PDB entry 8D0Y | X-ray diffraction, 4.70 A resolution (low resolution: residue-level contacts below are approximate; hydrogen-bond / salt-bridge calls are withheld) | chains G and B of the 6 polymer chains in the assembly

[Chain G]
Protein: BG505SOSIPv8 gp120
Organism: Human immunodeficiency virus 1
Chain sequence (455 residues; row label = number of the first residue in the row; note: 22 numbers in that range are skipped by the numbering (no residue carries them; nothing is unmodelled there)):
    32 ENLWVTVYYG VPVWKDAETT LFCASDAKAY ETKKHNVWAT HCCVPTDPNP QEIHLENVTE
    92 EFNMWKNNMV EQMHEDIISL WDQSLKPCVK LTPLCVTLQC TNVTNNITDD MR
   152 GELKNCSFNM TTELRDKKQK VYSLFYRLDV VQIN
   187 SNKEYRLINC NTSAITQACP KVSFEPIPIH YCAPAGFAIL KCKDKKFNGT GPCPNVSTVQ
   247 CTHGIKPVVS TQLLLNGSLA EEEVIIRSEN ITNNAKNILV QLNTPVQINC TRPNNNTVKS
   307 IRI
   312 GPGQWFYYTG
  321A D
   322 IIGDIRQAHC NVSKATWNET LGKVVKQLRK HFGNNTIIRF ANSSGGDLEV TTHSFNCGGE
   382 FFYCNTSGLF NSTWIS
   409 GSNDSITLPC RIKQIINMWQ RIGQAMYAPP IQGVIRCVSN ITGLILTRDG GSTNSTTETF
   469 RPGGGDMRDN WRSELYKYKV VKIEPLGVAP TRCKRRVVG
Cystine bridges: Cys54-Cys74, Cys119-Cys205, Cys126-Cys196, Cys131-Cys157, Cys218-Cys247, Cys228-Cys239, Cys296-Cys331, Cys378-Cys445, Cys385-Cys418
Covalent attachments: glycan linked to Asn88; N-acetylglucosamine (NAG) linked to Asn234, Asn241, Asn262, Asn276, Asn295, Asn301, Asn332, Asn355, Asn363, Asn386, Asn392, Asn448
Small-molecule neighbours: N-acetylglucosamine (NAG; 2-acetamido-2-deoxy-beta-D-glucopyranose): Gln130, Ser158, Asn160, Lys171
From the paper describing this entry:
  - post-translational modification sites: Asn197, Asn276, Asn386
  - mutagenesis - E275K: increased binding to gl-VRC01

[Chain B]
Protein: BG505SOSIPv8 gp41
Organism: Human immunodeficiency virus 1
Chain sequence (146 residues; row label = number of the first residue in the row):
   518 VFLGFLGAAG STMGAASMTL TVQARNLLSG IVQQQSNLLR APECQQHLLK DTHWGIKQLQ
   578 ARVLAVEHYL RDQQLLGIWG CSGKLICCTN VPWNSSWSNR NLSEIWDNMT WLQWDKEISN
   638 YTQIIYGLLE ESQNQQEKNE QDLLAL
Cystine bridges: Cys598-Cys604
Covalent attachments: N-acetylglucosamine (NAG) linked to Asn611

[Interface between chain G and chain B]
Pairs across the interface (106):
  Leu34(G) - Pro609(B)
  Leu34(G) - Trp610(B)
  Trp35(G) - Thr606(B)
  Trp35(G) - Asn607(B)
  Trp35(G) - Val608(B)
  Trp35(G) - Pro609(B)
  Val36(G) - Thr606(B)
  Val36(G) - Val608(B)
  Val36(G) - Trp610(B)
  Thr37(G) - Cys604(B)
  Thr37(G) - Cys605(B)
  Val38(G) - Trp596(B)
  Val38(G) - Leu602(B)
  Val38(G) - Ile603(B)
  Val38(G) - Cys604(B)
  Val38(G) - Leu646(B)
  Tyr39(G) - Leu537(B)
  Tyr39(G) - Leu602(B)
  Tyr39(G) - Ile603(B)
  Tyr39(G) - Trp623(B)
  Tyr39(G) - Trp628(B)
  Tyr40(G) - Leu537(B)
  Tyr40(G) - Leu544(B)
  Tyr40(G) - Tyr586(B)
  Tyr40(G) - Asp589(B)
  Tyr40(G) - Gln590(B)
  Tyr40(G) - Leu593(B)
  Tyr40(G) - Leu602(B)
  Gly41(G) - Leu537(B)
  Gly41(G) - Gln540(B)
  Val42(G) - Leu537(B)
  Val42(G) - Trp628(B)
  Pro43(G) - Ala526(B)
  Pro43(G) - Ala533(B)
  Pro43(G) - Gln540(B)
  Pro43(G) - Leu629(B)
  Val44(G) - Trp628(B)
  Val44(G) - Leu629(B)
  Val44(G) - Asp632(B)
  Trp45(G) - Leu523(B)
  Trp45(G) - Ala526(B)
  Trp45(G) - Leu629(B)
  Lys46(G) - Asp632(B)
  Thr51(G) - Lys574(B)
  Thr51(G) - Ala578(B)
  Phe53(G) - Gln551(B)
  Phe53(G) - Gln575(B)
  Cys54(G) - Gln575(B)
  His72(G) - Glu560(B)
  Cys73(G) - Glu560(B)
  Cys73(G) - Cys561(B)
  Cys73(G) - His564(B)
  Cys73(G) - Leu565(B)
  Cys74(G) - Glu560(B)
  Val75(G) - Arg557(B)
  Pro76(G) - Leu556(B)
  Pro76(G) - Glu560(B)
  Asp78(G) - Gln550(B)
  Gln82(G) - Phe522(B)
  Ile84(G) - Leu520(B)
  Ile84(G) - Gly521(B)
  Ile84(G) - Phe522(B)
  Leu86(G) - Phe522(B)
  Leu86(G) - Leu523(B)
  Glu87(G) - Gly527(B)
  Asn88(G) - Gly527(B)
  Val89(G) - Gly527(B)
  Asp107(G) - Trp571(B)
  Ser110(G) - Trp571(B)
  Gln114(G) - Asp568(B)
  Pro220(G) - Ala578(B)
  Ala221(G) - Asn543(B)
  Ala221(G) - Leu544(B)
  Ala221(G) - Gly547(B)
  Ala221(G) - Ile548(B)
  Ala221(G) - Ala582(B)
  Gly222(G) - Asn543(B)
  Gly222(G) - Leu544(B)
  Thr244(G) - Phe522(B)
  Ile491(G) - His585(B)
  Pro493(G) - His585(B)
  Pro493(G) - Asp589(B)
  Leu494(G) - Leu592(B)
  Leu494(G) - Leu593(B)
  Leu494(G) - Trp596(B)
  Leu494(G) - Tyr643(B)
  Gly495(G) - Trp628(B)
  Val496(G) - Trp631(B)
  Val496(G) - Ile642(B)
  Ala497(G) - Trp623(B)
  Pro498(G) - Trp610(B)
  Pro498(G) - Leu619(B)
  Pro498(G) - Trp623(B)
  Thr499(G) - Trp623(B)
  Arg500(G) - Leu619(B)
  Cys501(G) - Cys605(B)
  Lys502(G) - Thr606(B)
  Lys502(G) - Asn607(B)
  Arg503(G) - Trp596(B)
  Arg503(G) - Gly597(B)
  Arg503(G) - Cys598(B)
  Arg503(G) - Lys601(B)
  Arg503(G) - Cys604(B)
  Arg503(G) - Cys605(B)
  Arg503(G) - Thr606(B)
  Arg503(G) - Asn607(B)
Interface residues without a listed pair, chain G (50 interface residues in all): Thr50, His85, Glu106
Interface residues without a listed pair, chain B (61 interface residues in all): Gly524, Ala525, Met530, Ser534, Leu581, Trp614

[Summary]
The interface between chain G and chain B involves 50 residues on one side and 61 on the other. Ligands of
chain G: N-acetylglucosamine. Covalently linked N-acetylglucosamine: at Asn88(G), Asn234(G), Asn241(G),
Asn262(G), Asn276(G) and Asn295(G) and 7 more. From the paper: E275K of chain G increases binding to gl-VRC01;
modification sites Asn197(G), Asn276(G) and Asn386(G).
Chain G is BG505SOSIPv8 gp120 and chain B is BG505SOSIPv8 gp41, both from Human immunodeficiency virus 1; the
structure, Crystal Structure of HIV-1 BG505 SOSIPv8 Trimer in Complex with CD4bs targeting antibody 21N13 and
interface ..., was determined by X-ray diffraction together with 8SW3 and 8D01 from the same study.
